PDB entry 7YLG | X-ray diffraction, 1.80 A resolution | chain A

== Chain A ==
Protein: Toll-like receptor 2
Source organism: Gallus gallus
Notes: EC 3.2.2.6
UniProt: H2D5F4 (H2D5F4_CHICK); residue numbers follow UniProt; this construct covers 699-868
Amino-acid sequence (176 residues; row label = number of the first residue in the row):
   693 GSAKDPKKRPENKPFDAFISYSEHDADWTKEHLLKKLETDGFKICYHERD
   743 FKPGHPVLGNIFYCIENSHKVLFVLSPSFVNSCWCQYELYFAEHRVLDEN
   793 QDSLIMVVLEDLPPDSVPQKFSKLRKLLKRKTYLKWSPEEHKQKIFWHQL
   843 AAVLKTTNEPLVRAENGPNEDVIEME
Disordered / not traced: 693-704, 789-792, 851-868
Differences from the reference sequence: expression tag (693-698)
Disulfide bonds: C737-C756
Covalently attached groups: glutathione (GSH) linked to C777
Residues lining bound ligands: glutathione (GSH): Y713, S714, E715, H739, E740, F771, S774, C775, W776, E780
What the authors report for this chain:
  - binding site for glutathione: Y713, E715, H739, E740, S774, W776, C777

== Overview ==
Covalently linked glutathione: at C777. The paper reports a binding site for glutathione at Y713, E715 and
H739 among others.
Chain A is Toll-like receptor 2 (Gallus gallus); the structure, Crystal structure of the chicken Toll-like
receptor 15 TIR domain (glutathione adduct), was determined by X-ray diffraction, deposited together with
7YLF.
